5WTH - chains A and B of the 5 polymer chains in the assembly; structure by electron microscopy, 4.20 A resolution (low resolution: residue-level contacts below are approximate; hydrogen-bond / salt-bridge calls are withheld).

Chain A:
Name: Polyprotein
From: Hepatovirus A
Chain sequence (278 residues; numbered 1 to 278; the number before each row is that of its first residue):
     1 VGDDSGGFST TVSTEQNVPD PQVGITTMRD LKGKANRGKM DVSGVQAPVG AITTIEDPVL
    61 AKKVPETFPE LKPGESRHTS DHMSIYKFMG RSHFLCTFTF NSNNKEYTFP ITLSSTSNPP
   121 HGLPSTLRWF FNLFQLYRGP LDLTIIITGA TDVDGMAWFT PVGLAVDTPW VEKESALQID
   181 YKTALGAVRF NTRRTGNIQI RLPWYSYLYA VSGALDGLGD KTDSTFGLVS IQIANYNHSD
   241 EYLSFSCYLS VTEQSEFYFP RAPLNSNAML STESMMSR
Disordered / not traced: 1-2, 30-39, 273-278

Chain B:
Name: VP2
From: Hepatitis A virus
Chain sequence (222 residues; each row starts with the number of its first residue):
     1 DIEEEQMIQS VDRTAVTGAS YFTSVDQSSV HTAEVGSHQI EPLKTSVDKP GSKKTQGEKF
    61 FLIHSARWLT THALFHEVAK LDVVKLLYNE QFAVQGLLRY HTYARFGIEI QVQINPTPFQ
   121 QGGLICAMVP GDQSYGSIAS LTVYPHGLLN CNINNVVRIK VPFIYTRGAY HFKDPQYPVW
   181 ELTIRVWSEL NIGTGTSAYT SLNVLARFTD LELHGLTPLS TQ
Disordered / not traced: 1-4, 222

Chain A / chain B interface:
Pairs across the interface - 38 pairs, chain A then chain B:
  D4(A) - K54(B)
  S5(A) - E58(B)
  S5(A) - D210(B)
  G7(A) - R207(B)
  Q16(A) - H146(B)
  N17(A) - V143(B)
  E56(A) - L148(B)
  E56(A) - N150(B)
  E56(A) - N154(B)
  Q135(A) - P130(B)
  L136(A) - T166(B)
  Y209(A) - T166(B)
  A210(A) - T166(B)
  S212(A) - T166(B)
  L215(A) - Y177(B)
  D216(A) - D132(B)
  L218(A) - Q176(B)
  G219(A) - Q176(B)
  T222(A) - Q176(B)
  D223(A) - T166(B)
  D223(A) - R167(B)
  D223(A) - Y177(B)
  F259(A) - P130(B)
  R261(A) - V129(B)
  R261(A) - P130(B)
  R261(A) - D132(B)
  R261(A) - Q133(B)
  R261(A) - V143(B)
  R261(A) - Y144(B)
  A262(A) - S140(B)
  A262(A) - Y144(B)
  P263(A) - G136(B)
  P263(A) - S137(B)
  P263(A) - S140(B)
  L264(A) - Y135(B)
  L264(A) - S137(B)
  N265(A) - Y135(B)
  N265(A) - S137(B)
Also at the interface, not in a pair above, chain A (30 interface residues in all): T11, I55, Y207, L208, A214, P260, A268
Also at the interface, not in a pair above, chain B (30 interface residues in all): G131, S134, T142, P145, R158, I164, Y165, W180

Summary:
The chain A/chain B interface involves 30 residues from each chain.
Here chain A is Polyprotein (Hepatovirus A) and chain B is VP2 (Hepatitis A virus). Entry 5WTH (Cryo-EM
structure for Hepatitis A virus complexed with FAB) was determined by electron microscopy (same publication as
5WTE, 5WTF and 5WTG).
